7VIK - chains A and B of the 14 polymer chains in the assembly; structure by electron microscopy, 3.76 A resolution.

[Chain A (and B)]
Molecule: Major capsid protein
Organism: Escherichia phage lambda
Notes: chain B of this document is another copy of the same molecule, construct and numbering; everything in this record applies to it too
Reference sequence: P03713 (CAPSD_LAMBD); residue numbers follow UniProt; this construct covers 1-341
Chain sequence (341 residues; each row starts with the number of its first residue):
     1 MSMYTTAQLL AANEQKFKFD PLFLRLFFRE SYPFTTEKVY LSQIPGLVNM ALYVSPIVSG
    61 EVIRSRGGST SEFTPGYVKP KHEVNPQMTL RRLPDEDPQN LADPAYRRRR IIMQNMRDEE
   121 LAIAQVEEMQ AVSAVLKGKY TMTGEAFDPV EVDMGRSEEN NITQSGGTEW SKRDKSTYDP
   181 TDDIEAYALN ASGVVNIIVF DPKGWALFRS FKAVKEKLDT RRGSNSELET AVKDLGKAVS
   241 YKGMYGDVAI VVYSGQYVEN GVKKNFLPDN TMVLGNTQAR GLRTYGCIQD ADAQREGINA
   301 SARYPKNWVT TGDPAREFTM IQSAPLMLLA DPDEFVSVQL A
Disordered / not traced: 1-2

[Chain A / chain B interface]
Pairs across the interface (117):
  Phe34(A) - Gln8(B)
  Thr36(A) - Thr6(B)  hydrogen bond (side chain-backbone)
  Thr36(A) - Gln8(B)
  Glu37(A) - Tyr4(B)
  Glu37(A) - Thr6(B)  hydrogen bond
  Lys38(A) - Thr5(B)
  Lys38(A) - Thr6(B)  hydrogen bond (backbone-backbone)
  Lys38(A) - Ala7(B)
  Lys38(A) - Gln8(B)
  Val39(A) - Gln8(B)
  Val39(A) - Leu10(B)  hydrophobic
  Tyr40(A) - Ala7(B)
  Tyr40(A) - Gln8(B)  hydrogen bond (backbone-backbone)
  Tyr40(A) - Leu9(B)  hydrophobic
  Tyr40(A) - Leu10(B)  hydrogen bond (backbone-backbone)
  Leu41(A) - Leu10(B)  hydrophobic
  Leu41(A) - Ala11(B)
  Ser42(A) - Leu9(B)
  Ser42(A) - Ala11(B)
  Ser42(A) - Ala12(B)
  Ser42(A) - Asn13(B)  hydrogen bond (backbone-backbone)
  Ser42(A) - Pro94(B)  hydrogen bond (side chain-backbone)
  Gln43(A) - Asn13(B)
  Ile44(A) - Glu14(B)
  Ile44(A) - Gln15(B)
  Ile44(A) - Asp95(B)
  Pro45(A) - Gln15(B)
  Gly46(A) - Gln15(B)  hydrogen bond (backbone-side chain)
  Leu47(A) - Phe17(B)  hydrophobic
  Val48(A) - Asp118(B)
  Val48(A) - Leu121(B)  hydrophobic
  Val48(A) - Ala122(B)  hydrophobic
  Val48(A) - Val258(B)
  Asn49(A) - Ala122(B)
  Asn49(A) - Gln125(B)
  Asn49(A) - Glu259(B)
  Asn49(A) - Asn260(B)
  Met50(A) - Gln125(B)  hydrogen bond
  Met50(A) - Val126(B)  hydrophobic
  Met50(A) - Val258(B)
  Met50(A) - Glu259(B)
  Ala51(A) - Val78(B)  hydrophobic
  Ala51(A) - Ala122(B)
  Ala51(A) - Val126(B)  hydrophobic
  Leu52(A) - Val78(B)
  Tyr53(A) - Tyr77(B)
  Tyr53(A) - Val126(B)
  Tyr53(A) - Gln130(B)  hydrogen bond
  Tyr53(A) - Tyr140(B)  hydrogen bond
  Tyr53(A) - Met142(B)  hydrophobic
  Tyr53(A) - Phe147(B)
  Val54(A) - Lys79(B)
  Val54(A) - Ala146(B)
  Ser55(A) - Lys79(B)
  Ser55(A) - Ala146(B)  hydrogen bond (side chain-backbone)
  Ser55(A) - Phe147(B)
  Pro56(A) - Tyr77(B)  hydrophobic
  Pro56(A) - Lys79(B)
  Pro56(A) - Gln289(B)
  Ser59(A) - Lys79(B)
  Ser59(A) - Lys81(B)
  Gly60(A) - Lys81(B)  hydrogen bond (backbone-side chain)
  Glu61(A) - Lys81(B)
  Val62(A) - Lys81(B)
  Val62(A) - Glu83(B)
  Ile63(A) - Pro80(B)  hydrophobic
  Ile63(A) - Lys81(B)  hydrogen bond (backbone-backbone)
  Ile63(A) - His82(B)
  Ser65(A) - Asn115(B)
  Arg66(A) - Gln114(B)
  Arg66(A) - Asp118(B)  salt bridge
  Gly68(A) - Pro94(B)
  Asp179(A) - Arg209(B)  salt bridge
  Thr181(A) - Arg209(B)  hydrogen bond
  Asp182(A) - Ala206(B)
  Asp182(A) - Arg209(B)
  Ile184(A) - Leu235(B)  hydrophobic
  Glu185(A) - Pro202(B)
  Glu185(A) - Arg209(B)  salt bridge
  Glu185(A) - Val232(B)
  Glu185(A) - Leu235(B)
  Ala188(A) - Leu235(B)  hydrophobic
  Ala188(A) - Gly236(B)
  Leu189(A) - Lys18(B)
  Leu189(A) - Ser254(B)
  Ser192(A) - Lys18(B)
  Gly193(A) - Gly236(B)
  Val194(A) - Gly236(B)
  Val194(A) - Lys237(B)
  Val195(A) - Leu235(B)  hydrophobic
  Glu216(A) - Lys215(B)  salt bridge
  Lys217(A) - Thr230(B)  hydrogen bond
  Lys217(A) - Ala231(B)
  Thr220(A) - Asp219(B)
  Arg221(A) - Arg221(B)
  Arg222(A) - Leu218(B)  hydrogen bond (side chain-backbone)
  Arg222(A) - Ser224(B)  hydrogen bond (side chain-backbone)
  Arg222(A) - Ser226(B)
  Arg222(A) - Glu227(B)
  Arg222(A) - Leu228(B)
  Gly223(A) - Leu218(B)
  Gly223(A) - Leu228(B)
  Gly223(A) - Glu229(B)
  Gly223(A) - Thr230(B)  hydrogen bond (backbone-backbone)
  Ser224(A) - Glu229(B)
  Ser224(A) - Thr230(B)
  Ser224(A) - Ala231(B)
  Asn225(A) - Glu229(B)
  Tyr245(A) - Ala231(B)
  Asp247(A) - Lys233(B)
  Leu274(A) - Leu235(B)  hydrophobic
  Arg280(A) - Ala12(B)  hydrogen bond (side chain-backbone)
  Arg280(A) - Asn13(B)
  Leu282(A) - Leu10(B)  hydrophobic
  Thr284(A) - Leu10(B)
  Ala330(A) - Asn13(B)  hydrogen bond (backbone-side chain)
  Asp331(A) - Asn13(B)
Other interface residues (no listed pair), chain A (70 interface residues in all): Pro33, Thr35, Ile57, Gly67, Ser69, Thr70, Asn190, Ala191, Asp219, Gly246, Leu328, Pro332, Asp333
Other interface residues (no listed pair), chain B (68 interface residues in all): Pro98, Ile123, Thr143, Glu145, Lys212, Thr220, Gln256, Tyr257, Phe318

[Overview]
70 residues of chain A and 68 residues of chain B are in contact; the contacts include 21 hydrogen bonds and 4
salt bridges. Polar contacts include Arg66(A)-Asp118(B), Asp179(A)-Arg209(B) and Glu185(A)-Arg209(B).
Both chains are Major capsid protein (Escherichia phage lambda). Entry 7VIK (Asymmetric unit of cryoEM
structure of bacteriophage lambda capsid at 3.76 Angstrom) was determined by electron microscopy together with
7VI9, 7VIA and 7VII from the same study.
